7U19 - chains C and F of the 11 polymer chains in the assembly; structure by electron microscopy, 3.70 A resolution.

[Chain C]
Protein: Replication factor C subunit 3
From: Saccharomyces cerevisiae
Reference sequence: P38629 (RFC3_YEAST); residues 1-340 here = UniProt positions 1-340
Chain sequence (340 residues; each row starts with the number of its first residue):
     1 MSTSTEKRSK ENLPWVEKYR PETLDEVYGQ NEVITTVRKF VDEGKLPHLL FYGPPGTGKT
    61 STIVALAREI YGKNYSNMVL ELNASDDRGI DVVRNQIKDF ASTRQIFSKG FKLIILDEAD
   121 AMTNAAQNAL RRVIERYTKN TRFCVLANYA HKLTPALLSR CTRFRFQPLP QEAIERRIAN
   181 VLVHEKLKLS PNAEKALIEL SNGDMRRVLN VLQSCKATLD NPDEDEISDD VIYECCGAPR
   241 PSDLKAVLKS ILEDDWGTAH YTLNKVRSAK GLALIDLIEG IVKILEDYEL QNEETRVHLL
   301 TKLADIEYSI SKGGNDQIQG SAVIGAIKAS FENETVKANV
Disordered / not traced: 1-7, 336-340
Metal / ion sites: Mg2+: Thr60 (together with ATP-gamma-S)
Ligand contacts:
  - ATP-gamma-S (AGS; phosphothiophosphoric acid-adenylate ester), molecule 1: Trp15, Val16, Tyr19, Arg20, Pro21, Glu26, Val27, Tyr28, Gln30, Pro54, Pro55, Gly56, Thr57, Gly58, Lys59, Thr60, Ser61, Asn148, Leu169, Arg177, Met205, Arg206, Leu209
  - ATP-gamma-S (AGS), molecule 2: Arg131, Glu135, Arg160
Swiss-Prot annotation at these positions:
  - binding site (ATP): Val16 to Tyr19, Arg20, Tyr28, Gly53 to Ser61, Asn148, Arg206
  - modified residue: Ser2 (N-acetylserine)

[Chain F]
Protein: Proliferating cell nuclear antigen
From: Saccharomyces cerevisiae
Reference sequence: P15873 (PCNA_YEAST); residue numbers follow UniProt; this construct covers 1-258
Chain sequence (264 residues; each row starts with the number of its first residue; numbers below 1 keep their minus sign (Gly-5 is residue -5)):
    -5 GPHMASMLEA KFEEASLFKR IIDGFKDCVQ LVNFQCKEDG IIAQAVDDSR VLLVSLEIGV
    55 EAFQEYRCDH PVTLGMDLTS LSKILRCGNN TDTLTLIADN TPDSIILLFE DTKKDRIAEY
   115 SLKLMDIDAD FLKIEELQYD STLSLPSSEF SKIVRDLSQL SDSINIMITK ETIKFVADGD
   175 IGSGSVIIKP FVDMEHPETS IKLEMDQPVD LTFGAKYLLD IIKGSSLSDR VGIRLSSEAP
   235 ALFQFDLKSG FLQFFLAPKF NDEE
Disordered / not traced: -5 to 0, 256-258
Sequence notes: expression tag (-5 to 0)
Swiss-Prot annotation at these positions:
  - DNA-binding region: Arg61 to Arg80
  - cross-link (Glycyl lysine isopeptide (Lys-Gly)): Lys127 (interchain with G-Cter in SUMO), Lys164 (interchain with G-Cter in SUMO)

[Interface between chain C and chain F]
Pairs across the interface (33; chain C residue first):
  Asn74(C) - Lys127(F)  hydrogen bond
  Ser76(C) - Arg44(F)
  Asn77(C) - Arg44(F)
  Asn77(C) - Phe125(F)
  Val79(C) - Arg44(F)
  Leu80(C) - Asp42(F)
  Gln96(C) - Asp42(F)
  Asp99(C) - Val45(F)
  Asp99(C) - Lys210(F)  salt bridge
  Asp99(C) - Tyr211(F)  hydrogen bond
  Phe100(C) - Ser43(F)
  Phe100(C) - Arg44(F)
  Ser102(C) - Lys253(F)
  Ser102(C) - Phe254(F)  hydrogen bond (backbone-backbone)
  Thr103(C) - Val45(F)
  Thr103(C) - Pro252(F)
  Thr103(C) - Lys253(F)
  Arg104(C) - Glu232(F)  salt bridge
  Arg104(C) - Ala251(F)
  Arg104(C) - Pro252(F)  hydrogen bond (backbone-backbone)
  Arg104(C) - Lys253(F)  hydrogen bond (side chain-backbone)
  Arg104(C) - Phe254(F)
  Arg104(C) - Asn255(F)
  Ile106(C) - Arg44(F)
  Ile106(C) - Val45(F)
  Ile106(C) - Leu46(F)
  Ile106(C) - Pro234(F)
  Ile106(C) - Phe249(F)
  Ile106(C) - Ala251(F)  hydrophobic
  Phe107(C) - Phe125(F)  hydrophobic
  Phe107(C) - Lys127(F)
  Lys139(C) - Phe254(F)
  Asn140(C) - Phe254(F)
Also at the interface, not in a pair above, chain C (16 interface residues in all): Gln105
Also at the interface, not in a pair above, chain F (20 interface residues in all): Val40, Leu47, Glu129

[Overview]
16 residues of chain C and 20 residues of chain F are in contact, with 5 hydrogen bonds and 2 salt bridges.
Among the polar pairs are Asp99(C)-Lys210(F), Arg104(C)-Glu232(F) and Asn74(C)-Lys127(F). Chain C binds
ATP-gamma-S. UniProt lists 17 ATP-binding residues on chain C.
Chain C is Replication factor C subunit 3 and chain F is Proliferating cell nuclear antigen, both from
Saccharomyces cerevisiae; the structure, RFC:PCNA bound to nicked DNA, was determined by electron microscopy,
deposited together with 7U1A and 7U1P.
